PDB entry 7MIB | electron microscopy, 5.80 A resolution (low resolution: residue-level contacts below are approximate; hydrogen-bond / salt-bridge calls are withheld) | chains B and H of the 10 polymer chains in the assembly

[Chain B]
Name: CRISPR-associated exonuclease Cas4/endonuclease Cas1 fusion
From: Geobacter sulfurreducens
Notes: EC 3.1.-.-, 3.1.12.1
UniProtKB: Q74H36 (CS4F1_GEOSL); residues 1-559 here = UniProt positions 1-559
Amino-acid sequence (559 residues; numbered 1 to 559; the number before each row is that of its first residue):
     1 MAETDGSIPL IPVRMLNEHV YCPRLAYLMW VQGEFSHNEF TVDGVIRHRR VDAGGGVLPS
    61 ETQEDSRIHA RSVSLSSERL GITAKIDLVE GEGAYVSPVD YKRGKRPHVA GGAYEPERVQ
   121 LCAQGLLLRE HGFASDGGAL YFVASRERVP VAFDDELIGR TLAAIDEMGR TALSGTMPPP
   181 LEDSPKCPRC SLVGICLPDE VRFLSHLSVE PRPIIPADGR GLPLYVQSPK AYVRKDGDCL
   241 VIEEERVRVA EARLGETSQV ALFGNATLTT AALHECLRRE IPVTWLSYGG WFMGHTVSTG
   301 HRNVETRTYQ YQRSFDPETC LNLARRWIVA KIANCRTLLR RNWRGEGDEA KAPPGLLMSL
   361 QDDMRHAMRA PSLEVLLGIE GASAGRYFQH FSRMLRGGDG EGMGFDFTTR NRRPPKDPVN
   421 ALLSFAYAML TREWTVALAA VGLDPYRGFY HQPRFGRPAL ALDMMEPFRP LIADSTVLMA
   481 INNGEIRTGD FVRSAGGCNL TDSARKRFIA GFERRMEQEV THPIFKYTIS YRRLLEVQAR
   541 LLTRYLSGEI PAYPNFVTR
Not modelled in the structure: 1-220, 559
Curated features (UniProtKB/Swiss-Prot):
  - binding site ([4Fe-4S] cluster): Cys22, Cys187, Cys190, Cys196
  - binding site (Mn(2+)): Asp87, Asp100, Glu380, His451, Glu466
What the authors report for this chain:
  - specificity-determining residues: Glu18
  - specificity-determining residues: Arg14, Leu25, Leu192 (by similarity / conservation)
  - mutagenesis - H48G, D100A: decreased catalytic activity
  - mutagenesis - S191A: decreased catalytic activity on Gsu-PAM
  - mutagenesis - E18Y: abolished catalytic activity on both PAMs

[Chain H]
Molecule: 64-nt DNA strand
Sequence (64 nucleotides; numbered 3 to 66; the number before each row is that of its first residue):
     3 CTGTGCCGTC CGTAACGTTG TCGATTTTTG TATTCCGGGG CCATGATGCC CCGGCCTCAT
    63 TGAA

[How chain B and chain H interact]
Contacting residue pairs (18):
  Ser287(B) - DA26(H)
  Tyr288(B) - DG25(H)
  Gly289(B) - DA26(H)
  Arg410(B) - DT30(H)
  Arg412(B) - DT30(H)
  Arg412(B) - DT31(H)
  Arg413(B) - DT29(H)
  Arg413(B) - DT30(H)
  Arg413(B) - DT31(H)
  Pro415(B) - DT29(H)
  Ser424(B) - DT30(H)
  Tyr427(B) - DT30(H)
  Arg454(B) - DT33(H)
  Arg457(B) - DG32(H)
  Arg457(B) - DT33(H)
  Ala495(B) - DT29(H)
  Asn499(B) - DT29(H)
  Lys506(B) - DA26(H)
Other interface residues (no listed pair), chain B (18 interface residues in all): Trp291, Ala428, Arg469, Ser494
Other interface residues (no listed pair), chain H (9 interface residues in all): DC24, DA34

[In short]
18 residues of chain B and 9 residues of chain H are in contact. UniProt lists 4 [4Fe-4S] cluster-binding
residues and 5 Mn2+-binding residues on chain B. From the paper: H48G and D100A of chain B reduce catalytic
activity; specificity determinants Glu18(B), Arg14(B) and Leu25(B) among others; 4 substitutions were tested
in all.
Chain B is CRISPR-associated exonuclease Cas4/endonuclease Cas1 fusion (Geobacter sulfurreducens) and chain H
is a 64-nt DNA strand; the structure, Half integration complex of Cas4/Cas1/Cas2 with Cas4 still on the
Non-PAM side, was determined by electron microscopy together with 7MI4, 7MI5, 7MI9 and 7MID from the same
study.
